Entry 7PFE (electron microscopy, 4.40 A resolution (low resolution: residue-level contacts below are approximate; hydrogen-bond / salt-bridge calls are withheld)); this record covers chains a and J of the 11 polymer chains in the assembly.

[Chain a]
Molecule: Histone H3.2
Source organism: Homo sapiens
UniProt: Q71DI3 (H32_HUMAN); residues 0-135 here correspond to UniProt positions 1-136 (UniProt number = residue number + 1)
Sequence (136 residues; row label = number of the first residue in the row; numbering starts at 0):
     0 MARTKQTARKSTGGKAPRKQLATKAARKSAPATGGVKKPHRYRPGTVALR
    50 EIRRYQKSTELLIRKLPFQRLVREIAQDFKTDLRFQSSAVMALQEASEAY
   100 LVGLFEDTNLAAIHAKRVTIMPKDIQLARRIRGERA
Not modelled in the structure: 0-36, 134-135
Construct notes: engineered mutation Ala-110 (Cys111 in Q71DI3)
UniProt features mapped onto this chain:
  - modified residue: Arg-2 (Asymmetric dimethylarginine), Thr-3 (Phosphothreonine), Lys-4 (Allysine), Gln-5 (5-glutamyl dopamine), Thr-6 (Phosphothreonine), Arg-8 (Citrulline), Lys-9 (N6,N6,N6-trimethyllysine), Ser-10 (ADP-ribosylserine), Thr-11 (Phosphothreonine), Lys-14 (N6-(2-hydroxyisobutyryl)lysine), Arg-17 (Asymmetric dimethylarginine), Lys-18 (N6-(2-hydroxyisobutyryl)lysine), Lys-23 (N6-(2-hydroxyisobutyryl)lysine), Arg-26 (Citrulline), Lys-27 (N6,N6,N6-trimethyllysine), Ser-28 (ADP-ribosylserine), Lys-36 (N6,N6,N6-trimethyllysine), Lys-37 (N6-methyllysine), Tyr-41 (Phosphotyrosine), Lys-56 (N6,N6,N6-trimethyllysine) and 8 more in UniProt
  - lipidation: Lys-18 (N6-decanoyllysine)

[Chain J]
Molecule: 177-nt DNA strand
Source organism: synthetic construct
Sequence (177 nucleotides; row label = number of the first residue in the row):
   405 CTTAATACTTACATGACAGGATGTATATATCTGACACGTGCCTGGAGACT
   455 AGGGAGTAATCCCCTTGGCGGTTAAAACGCGGGGGACAGCGCGTACGTGC
   505 GTTTAAGCGGTGCTAGAGCTGTCTACGACCAATTGAGCGGCCTCGGCACC
   555 GGGATTCTCCAGTATGGCGGCCAGTGC

[Interface between chain a and chain J]
Pairs across the interface (31; chain a residue first):
  Pro-38(a) / DC504(J)
  His-39(a) / DT426(J)
  His-39(a) / DG503(J)
  Arg-40(a) / DG501(J)
  Arg-40(a) / DT502(J)
  Arg-40(a) / DG503(J)
  Tyr-41(a) / DT426(J)
  Tyr-41(a) / DG427(J)
  Tyr-41(a) / DT502(J)
  Tyr-41(a) / DG503(J)
  Pro-43(a) / DG501(J)
  Pro-43(a) / DT502(J)
  Gly-44(a) / DG501(J)
  Gly-44(a) / DT502(J)
  Thr-45(a) / DT502(J)
  Val-46(a) / DT502(J)
  Val-46(a) / DG503(J)
  Ala-47(a) / DT502(J)
  Arg-49(a) / DG427(J)
  Arg-49(a) / DT428(J)
  Arg-53(a) / DT428(J)
  Lys-56(a) / DA429(J)
  Arg-63(a) / DA510(J)
  Arg-63(a) / DG511(J)
  Lys-64(a) / DG511(J)
  Leu-65(a) / DA510(J)
  Leu-65(a) / DG511(J)
  Pro-66(a) / DA510(J)
  Arg-69(a) / DA510(J)
  Arg-83(a) / DA519(J)
  Arg-83(a) / DG520(J)
Other interface residues (no listed pair), chain a (20 interface residues in all): Arg-42, Glu-50

[In short]
20 residues of chain a face 12 of chain J across their interface.
Chain a is Histone H3.2 (Homo sapiens) and chain J is a 177-nt DNA strand (synthetic construct); the
structure, Nucleosome 2 of the 4x197 nucleosome array containing H1, was determined by electron microscopy,
deposited together with 7PET, 7PEU, 7PEV, 7PEW, 7PEX, 7PEY and 16 further entries.
